7XUF - chains B and C of the 4 polymer chains in the assembly; structure by electron microscopy, 3.30 A resolution.

# Chain B
Molecule: Potassium channel AKT1
Organism: Arabidopsis thaliana
Reference sequence: Q38998 (AKT1_ARATH); residue numbers follow UniProt; this construct covers 1-857
Amino-acid sequence (857 residues; numbered 1 to 857; the number before each row is that of its first residue):
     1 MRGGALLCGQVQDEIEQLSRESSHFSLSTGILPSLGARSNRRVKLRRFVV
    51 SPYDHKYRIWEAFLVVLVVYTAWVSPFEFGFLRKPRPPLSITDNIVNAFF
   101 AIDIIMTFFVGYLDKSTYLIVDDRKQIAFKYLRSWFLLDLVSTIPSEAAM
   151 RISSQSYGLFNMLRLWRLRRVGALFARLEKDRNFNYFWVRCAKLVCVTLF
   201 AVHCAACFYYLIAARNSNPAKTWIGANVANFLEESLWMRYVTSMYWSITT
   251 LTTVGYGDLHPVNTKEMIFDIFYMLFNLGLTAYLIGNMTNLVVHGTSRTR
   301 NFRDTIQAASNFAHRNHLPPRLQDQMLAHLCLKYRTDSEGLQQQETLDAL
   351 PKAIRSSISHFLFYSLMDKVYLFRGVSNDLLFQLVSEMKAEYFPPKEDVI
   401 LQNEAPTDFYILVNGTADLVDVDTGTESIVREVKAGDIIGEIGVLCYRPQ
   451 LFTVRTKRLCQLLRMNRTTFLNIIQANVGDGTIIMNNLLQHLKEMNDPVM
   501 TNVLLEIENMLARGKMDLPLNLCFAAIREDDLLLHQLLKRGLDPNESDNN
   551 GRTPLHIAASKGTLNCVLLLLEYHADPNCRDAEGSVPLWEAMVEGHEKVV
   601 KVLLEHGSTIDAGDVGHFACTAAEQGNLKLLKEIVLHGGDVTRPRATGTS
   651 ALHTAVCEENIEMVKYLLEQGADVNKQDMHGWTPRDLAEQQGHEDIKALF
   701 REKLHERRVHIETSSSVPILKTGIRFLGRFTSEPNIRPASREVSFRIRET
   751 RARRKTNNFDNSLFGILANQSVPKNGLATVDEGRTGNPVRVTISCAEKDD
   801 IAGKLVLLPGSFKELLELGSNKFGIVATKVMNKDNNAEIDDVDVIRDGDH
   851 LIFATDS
Unresolved in the structure: 1-53, 510-857
Metal / ion sites: K+ site 1: Thr253 (shared with 1 residue of chain A; Thr289(C) of chain C; 1 residue of chain D); K+ site 2: Gly255, Tyr256 (shared with 1 residue of chain A; Gly291(C) of chain C; 2 residues of chain D)
UniProt features mapped onto this chain:
  - binding site (a nucleoside 3',5'-cyclic phosphate): Leu372 to Lys493
Reported in the primary citation:
  - post-translational modification sites: Ser26, Ser338

# Chain C
Molecule: Potassium channel KAT3
Organism: Arabidopsis thaliana
Reference sequence: P92960 (KAT3_ARATH); residues 1-662 here = UniProt positions 1-662
Amino-acid sequence (662 residues; numbered 1 to 662; the number before each row is that of its first residue):
     1 MSTTTTEARSPLPLLLRRGRSSTALSASTAEARSPLSILQFRRRSSKDVR
    51 NITSVSSSLLPAFGTFIEDDNPSSKPFIVLHFDRRYRLWELFLVILVGYS
   101 AWASLFELAFEKAAEGALLTIDLVVDFFFAVDIILTFFVSYLDNTTYLNV
   151 TDHKLIAKRYLKSVAFVMDVASTLPIQFIYKTITGDVGRGQAFGFLNLLR
   201 LWRLRRVAELFKRLEKDAHFNYFVIRVIKLLCVTIFWIHLAGCILYWIAY
   251 HYPRPTDTWIGSQVEDFKERSVWLGYTYSMYWSIVTLTTVGYGDLHAVNS
   301 REKTFNMFYMLFNIGLTSYIIGIMTNLVVHGALRTFAMRSAINDILRYTS
   351 KNRLPDTMREQMLAHMQLKFKTAELRQEEVLQDLPKAIRSSINQHLFRSI
   401 IEEAYLFKGFPEGLLVQLVSQIQAEYFPPKMEIILQNEIPTDFYVIVSGG
   451 VDIIASKGVSEQVLAKLGPGSMAGEIGVVFNIPQPFTVRTRRLSQVIRIG
   501 HHKFKEMVQSDNDVDAKMIIANFMTYLKGLNDELKKEIPFLRDLLDDADA
   551 QVQETVQSEETPQSNDEEIVTVSRHENGQIEERRREGVPKRVIIHGQAPP
   601 NQDNKNNGDSNGRLIILPDSIQLLFDLAEKKLGKRGSTIAMADGAHVEQI
   651 DALRENDHLYIF
Unresolved in the structure: 1-53, 530-662
Metal / ion sites: K+ site 1: Thr289 (shared with 1 residue of chain A; Thr253(B) of chain B; 1 residue of chain D); K+ site 2: Gly291 (shared with 1 residue of chain A; Gly255(B), Tyr256(B) of chain B; 2 residues of chain D)
UniProt features mapped onto this chain:
  - binding site (a nucleoside 3',5'-cyclic phosphate): Leu406 to Leu527

# Interface between chain B and chain C
Contacting residue pairs (38; chain B residue first):
  Arg182(B) with Ile342(C); Asn343(C)
  Thr250(B) with Tyr292(C), hydrogen bond
  Thr253(B) with Thr288(C); Thr289(C); Val290(C)
  Gly255(B) with Gly291(C)
  His260(B) with Asp294(C)
  Pro261(B) with Tyr281(C); Asp294(C)
  Met267(B) with Tyr281(C), hydrophobic
  Asp270(B) with Tyr292(C)
  Met274(B) with Val285(C), hydrophobic
  Leu275(B) with Ile284(C), hydrophobic
  Leu278(B) with Thr288(C)
  Ala282(B) with Met324(C)
  Gly286(B) with Thr325(C)
  Asn287(B) with Val328(C)
  His294(B) with Phe336(C)
  Asp337(B) with Arg347(C), hydrogen bond (backbone-side chain)
  Ser338(B) with Arg347(C)
  Glu339(B) with Lys351(C)
  Gln342(B) with Arg347(C)
  Gln343(B) with Asp344(C); Arg347(C); Tyr348(C)
  Gln344(B) with Tyr348(C)
  Leu347(B) with Tyr348(C), hydrophobic
  Ala349(B) with Lys369(C)
  Leu350(B) with Met362(C), hydrophobic
  Pro351(B) with His365(C); Lys430(C)
  Ala353(B) with Lys430(C)
  Ile354(B) with Gln361(C)
  Ser357(B) with Met358(C)
  Ile358(B) with Met358(C), hydrophobic
  Gln383(B) with Gly458(C), hydrogen bond (side chain-backbone); Val459(C)
Other interface residues (no listed pair), chain B (43 interface residues in all): Glu179, Asp181, Trp246, Gly257, Thr264, Ile271, Tyr283, Asn290, Gly340, Thr346, Lys352, Phe361, Leu362
Other interface residues (no listed pair), chain C (36 interface residues in all): Thr277, Tyr278, Gly293, Ile320, Ala332, Arg339, Leu346, Leu354, Glu432

# Summary
43 residues of chain B face 36 of chain C across their interface; the contacts include 3 hydrogen bonds. Polar
pairs include Thr250(B)-Tyr292(C), Asp337(B)-Arg347(C) and Gln383(B)-Gly458(C). The paper reports modification
sites Ser26(B) and Ser338(B).
Here chain B is Potassium channel AKT1 and chain C is Potassium channel KAT3, both from Arabidopsis thaliana.
Entry 7XUF (Cryo-EM structure of the AKT1-AtKC1 complex from Arabidopsis thaliana) was determined by electron
microscopy together with 7FCV and 7WSW from the same study.
